Entry 2BUX (X-ray diffraction, 1.80 A resolution); this record covers chains A and B.

Chain A:
Name: Protocatechuate 3,4-dioxygenase alpha chain
Source organism: Acinetobacter calcoaceticus
Notes: EC 1.13.11.3
Reference sequence: P20371 (PCXA_ACICA); the construct lacks a stretch of the UniProt sequence, so the offset changes along the chain: -3 to 88 = UniProt 1-92; 89-200 = UniProt 98-209
Chain sequence (209 residues; each row starts with the number of its first residue; a row labelled like 88A-88E holds insertion residues (88A, then the next letters in order); numbers below 1 keep their minus sign (Met-3 is residue -3)):
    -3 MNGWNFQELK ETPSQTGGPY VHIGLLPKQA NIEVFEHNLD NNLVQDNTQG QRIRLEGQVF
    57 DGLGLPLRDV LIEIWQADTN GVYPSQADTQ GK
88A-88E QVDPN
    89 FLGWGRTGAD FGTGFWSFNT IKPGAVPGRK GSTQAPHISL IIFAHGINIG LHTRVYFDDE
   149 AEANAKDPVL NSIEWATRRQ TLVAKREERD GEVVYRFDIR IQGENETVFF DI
Not modelled in the structure: -3 to 3
Sequence notes: engineered mutation His133 (Arg142 in P20371)
Residues lining bound ligands: hydroxide ion (OH): Gly14, Pro15, Tyr16

Chain B:
Name: Protocatechuate 3,4-dioxygenase beta chain
Source organism: Acinetobacter calcoaceticus
Notes: EC 1.13.11.3
Reference sequence: P20372 (PCXB_ACICA); residues 300-540 here correspond to UniProt positions 1-241 (UniProt number = residue number - 299)
Chain sequence (241 residues; row label = number of the first residue in the row):
   300 MSQIIWGAYA QRNTEDHPPA YAPGYKTSVL RSPKNALISI AETLSEVTAP HFSADKFGPK
   360 DNDLILNYAK DGLPIGERVI VHGYVRDQFG RPVKNALVEV WQANASGRYR HPNDQYIGAM
   420 DPNFGGCGRM LTDDNGYYVF RTIKPGPYPW RNRINEWRPA HIHFSLIADG WAQRLISQFY
   480 FEGDTLIDSC PILKTIPSEQ QRRALIALED KSNFIEADSR CYRFDITLRG RRATYFENDL
   540 T
Not modelled in the structure: 300-302
Metal / ion sites: Fe ion: Tyr408, Tyr447, His460, His462 (together with hydroxide ion)
Residues lining bound ligands: hydroxide ion (OH): Tyr408, Tyr447, His460, His462
UniProt features mapped onto this chain:
  - binding site (Fe cation): Tyr408, Tyr447, His460, His462

Chain A / chain B interface:
Pairs across the interface - 167 pairs, chain A then chain B:
  Glu4(A) with Gln387(B), hydrogen bond
  Leu5(A) with Gln387(B), hydrogen bond (backbone-backbone); Gly389(B); Thr526(B)
  Lys6(A) with Asp315(B), salt bridge; Gln499(B); Gln500(B); Thr526(B)
  Glu7(A) with Arg311(B), salt bridge; His316(B), salt bridge; Gln500(B), hydrogen bond (backbone-side chain); Thr526(B); Arg528(B)
  Thr8(A) with His316(B); Phe463(B); Leu474(B); Leu504(B); Ile525(B); Thr526(B), hydrogen bond (side chain-backbone)
  Pro9(A) with Asp315(B); His316(B); Ser476(B), hydrogen bond (backbone-side chain); Ile495(B), hydrophobic; Gln500(B); Leu504(B), hydrophobic
  Ser10(A) with His316(B), hydrogen bond (backbone-side chain); Pro317(B); Leu474(B); Ile475(B), hydrogen bond (side chain-backbone); Ser476(B)
  Gln11(A) with Ile475(B), hydrogen bond (backbone-backbone); Ser476(B); Gln477(B); Tyr479(B), hydrogen bond; Ile491(B); Leu492(B); Thr494(B); Ile495(B); Leu504(B)
  Thr12(A) with Tyr324(B), hydrogen bond; Gln477(B), hydrogen bond (backbone-side chain)
  Gly13(A) with Trp400(B); His462(B), hydrogen bond (backbone-side chain); Ile475(B)
  Tyr16(A) with Trp400(B); Tyr408(B), hydrophobic; Asp413(B)
  Val17(A) with Trp400(B), hydrophobic
  Ile19(A) with His410(B)
  Gly20(A) with Trp400(B); Cys426(B)
  Leu21(A) with Glu398(B); Trp400(B), hydrophobic; Ile475(B), hydrophobic
  Pro23(A) with Cys426(B), hydrophobic
  Asn27(A) with Tyr367(B)
  Ile28(A) with Tyr367(B), hydrophobic; Arg409(B)
  Glu29(A) with Tyr367(B)
  Val30(A) with Asn366(B); Tyr367(B), hydrophobic
  Phe31(A) with Asp360(B); Gly427(B); Arg428(B)
  His33(A) with Lys355(B); Arg428(B), hydrogen bond (backbone-side chain)
  Leu35(A) with Glu398(B)
  Asp57(A) with Leu329(B)
  Gly58(A) with Leu329(B), hydrogen bond (backbone-backbone)
  Leu59(A) with Leu329(B), hydrophobic
  Leu63(A) with Arg330(B)
  Asp65(A) with Arg330(B), salt bridge
  Glu69(A) with Ile466(B); Trp470(B); Arg473(B), salt bridge
  Trp71(A) with Ser344(B), hydrogen bond (side chain-backbone); Thr347(B), hydrogen bond; Ala348(B); Pro349(B); Trp470(B), hydrophobic
  Tyr79(A) with Leu343(B); Ser344(B), hydrogen bond; Thr347(B)
  Pro80(A) with Ala348(B); His350(B)
  Ser81(A) with Thr347(B); Ala348(B), hydrogen bond (side chain-backbone); His350(B)
  Gln82(A) with His350(B), hydrogen bond (backbone-side chain)
  Ala83(A) with Val346(B); Thr347(B); Arg530(B)
  Asp84(A) with Thr347(B)
  Thr85(A) with Leu343(B)
  Gln86(A) with Leu343(B)
  Leu90(A) with Pro349(B); His350(B)
  Trp92(A) with Pro349(B), hydrophobic; Phe351(B), hydrophobic; Ile466(B), hydrophobic; Trp470(B)
  Arg94(A) with Glu398(B), salt bridge; Arg473(B)
  Phe99(A) with His410(B)
  Pro115(A) with Thr540(B)
  Gly116(A) with Leu539(B); Thr540(B)
  Arg117(A) with Ala340(B); Glu341(B), hydrogen bond (side chain-backbone); Asp538(B); Leu539(B)
  Lys118(A) with Asp538(B), hydrogen bond (backbone-backbone); Thr540(B), hydrogen bond (backbone-backbone)
  Gly119(A) with Thr540(B), hydrogen bond (backbone-backbone)
  Gln122(A) with Thr342(B), hydrogen bond; Ser344(B)
  His125(A) with Ser344(B), hydrogen bond
  Ser127(A) with Trp470(B)
  Ile129(A) with Trp470(B), hydrophobic; Arg473(B)
  Phe131(A) with Arg473(B); Ile475(B), hydrophobic
  His133(A) with Tyr324(B), hydrogen bond; Thr326(B), hydrogen bond; Arg330(B), hydrogen bond (backbone-side chain)
  Gly134(A) with Tyr324(B), hydrogen bond (backbone-side chain); Thr326(B); Ser327(B); Arg330(B)
  Ile135(A) with Arg330(B)
  Asn136(A) with Pro317(B); Pro318(B), hydrogen bond (side chain-backbone); Ala319(B), hydrogen bond (side chain-backbone); Ala321(B); Tyr324(B)
  Ile137(A) with Arg311(B); His316(B); Pro317(B)
  Arg142(A) with Thr342(B); Ser344(B); Glu345(B), salt bridge
  Ile161(A) with Ile337(B), hydrophobic
  Arg166(A) with Asn334(B)
  Ile189(A) with Arg330(B); Ser331(B); Pro332(B)
  Gln190(A) with Val328(B), hydrogen bond (side chain-backbone); Leu329(B); Ser331(B), hydrogen bond (side chain-backbone)
  Glu194(A) with Pro332(B); Lys333(B), hydrogen bond (side chain-backbone); Asn334(B), hydrogen bond (side chain-backbone)
  Val196(A) with Ile337(B), hydrophobic
  Phe197(A) with Pro332(B), hydrophobic; Leu336(B); Ile337(B), hydrogen bond (backbone-backbone)
  Phe198(A) with Ile337(B); Ile339(B), hydrophobic
  Asp199(A) with Thr313(B); Ile337(B), hydrogen bond (backbone-backbone); Ser338(B); Ile339(B), hydrogen bond (backbone-backbone)
  Ile200(A) with Glu341(B); Glu345(B); Trp470(B); Ala471(B), hydrophobic; Arg528(B), hydrogen bond (backbone-side chain)
Also at the interface, not in a pair above, chain A (74 interface residues in all): Ala26, Val114, Ala132, Leu139, His140, Val157
Also at the interface, not in a pair above, chain B (86 interface residues in all): Asn312, Arg385, Asp386, Phe388, Leu396, Asn412, Gly424, Trp449, Ser464, Asp468, Ala503, Asp524

In short:
74 residues of chain A and 86 residues of chain B are in contact, with 39 hydrogen bonds and 7 salt bridges.
Polar pairs include Lys6(A)-Asp315(B), Glu7(A)-Arg311(B) and Glu7(A)-His316(B). Hydroxide ion is bound between
chain A and chain B.
Chain A is Protocatechuate 3,4-dioxygenase alpha chain and chain B is Protocatechuate 3,4-dioxygenase beta
chain, both from Acinetobacter calcoaceticus; the structure, Crystal Structure of Protocatechuate
3,4-Dioxygenase from Acinetobacter Sp. ADP1 Mutant R133H, was determined by X-ray diffraction.
